Entry 8SQG (X-ray diffraction, 2.03 A resolution); this record covers chain B.

Chain B:
Name: Beta-lactamase
Organism: Klebsiella pneumoniae
UniProtKB: Q6XEC0 (Q6XEC0_KLEPN); numbering as in UniProt (aligned over 1-265)
Chain sequence (265 residues; numbered 1 to 265; the number before each row is that of its first residue):
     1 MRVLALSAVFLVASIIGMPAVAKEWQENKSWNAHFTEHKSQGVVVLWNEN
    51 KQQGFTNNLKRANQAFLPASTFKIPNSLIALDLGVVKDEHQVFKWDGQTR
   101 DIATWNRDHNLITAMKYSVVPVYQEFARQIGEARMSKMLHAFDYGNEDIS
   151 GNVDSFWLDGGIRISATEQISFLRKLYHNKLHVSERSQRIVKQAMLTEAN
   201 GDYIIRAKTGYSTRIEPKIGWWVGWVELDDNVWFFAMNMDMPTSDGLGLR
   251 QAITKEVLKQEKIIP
Unresolved in the structure: 1-23
Modified positions: K73 (lysine nz-carboxylic acid; KCX)
UniProt features mapped onto this chain:
  - active site: S70 (Acyl-ester intermediate)
  - binding site (a beta-lactam): S70, K73, S118, R250
  - modified residue: K73 (N6-carboxylysine)
  - mutagenesis: S70 (S70A: Does not alter thermal stability; S70G: Increases thermal stability. Abolishes hydrolysis of cephalothin and decreases catalytic efficiency about 60-fold with respect to ampicillin), R189 (R189A: No significant effect on catalytic efficiency with respect to ampicillin. Very little reduction in dimerization at neutral pH. Predominantly monomer at neutral pH; when associated with A-206 ...), R206 (R206A: No significant effect on catalytic efficiency with respect to ampicillin, nitrocefin or imipenem. Very little reduction in dimerization at neutral pH. Predominantly monomer at neutral pH ...)
Ligand contacts:
  - bicarbonate ion (BCT): I102, Y211, S244, L247
  - X6Q ((1M)-3'-(benzyloxy)-5-[2-(methylamino)-2-oxoethoxy][1,1'-biphenyl]-3,4'-dicarboxylic acid): S70, D101, I102, T104, W105, Y117, S118, V120, L158, T209, G210, Y211, T213, R214, L247, R250

Summary:
Ligands of chain B: bicarbonate ion and compound X6Q. Curated annotation (UniProt) lists active-site residue
S70, 4 beta-lactam-binding residues and 3 mutagenesis sites.
Chain B is Beta-lactamase (Klebsiella pneumoniae); the structure, OXA-48 bound to inhibitor CDD-2801, was
determined by X-ray diffraction together with 8SQF from the same study.
